Entry 9AT8 (electron microscopy, 3.60 A resolution); this record covers chains E and L of the 4 polymer chains in the assembly.

Chain E:
Name: Fusion glycoprotein F0
From: Measles virus strain Ichinose-B95a
UniProtKB: Q83525 (Q83525_9MONO); residues 1-495 here correspond to UniProt positions 4-498 (UniProt number = residue number + 3)
Sequence (532 residues; numbered 1 to 532; the number before each row is that of its first residue):
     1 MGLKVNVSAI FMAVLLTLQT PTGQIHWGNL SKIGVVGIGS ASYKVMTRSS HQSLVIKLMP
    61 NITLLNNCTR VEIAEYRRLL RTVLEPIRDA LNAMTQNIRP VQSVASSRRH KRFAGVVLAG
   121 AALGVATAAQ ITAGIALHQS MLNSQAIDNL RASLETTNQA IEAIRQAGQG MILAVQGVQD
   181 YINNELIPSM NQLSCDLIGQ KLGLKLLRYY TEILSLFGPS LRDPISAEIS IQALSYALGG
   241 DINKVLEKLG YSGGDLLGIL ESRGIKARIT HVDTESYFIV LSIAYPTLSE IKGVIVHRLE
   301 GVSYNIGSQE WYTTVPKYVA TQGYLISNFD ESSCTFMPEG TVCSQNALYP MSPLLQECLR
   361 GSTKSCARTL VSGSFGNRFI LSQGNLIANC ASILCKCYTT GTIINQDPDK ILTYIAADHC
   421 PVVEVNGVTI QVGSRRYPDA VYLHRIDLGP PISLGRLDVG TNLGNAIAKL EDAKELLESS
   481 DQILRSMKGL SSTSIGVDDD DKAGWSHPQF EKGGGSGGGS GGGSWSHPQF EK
Not modelled in the structure: 1-23, 45-532
Differences from the reference sequence: conflict Gly170 (Glu173 in Q83525), Arg263 (Gly266 in Q83525), Ser362 (Tyr365 in Q83525), Gly455 (Glu458 in Q83525); expression tag (496-532)
Glycans and other covalent adducts: N-acetylglucosamine (NAG) linked to Asn29

Chain L:
Name: mAB 77 heavy chain
From: Homo sapiens
Sequence (479 residues; numbered -18 to 460; the number before each row is that of its first residue; numbers below 1 keep their minus sign (Met-18 is residue -18)):
   -18 MGWSCIILFL VATATGVHSD VQLQESGPGL VKPSQSLSLT CTVSGYSITS DYAWNWIRQF
    42 PGNKLEWMGY ISYTLTTGYN PSLKSRISIT RDSSKNQFFL QLNSVTTEDT ATYYCARSGW
   102 LLPYWYFDVW GAGTTVTVSS ASTKGPSVFP LAPSSKSTSG GTAALGCLVK DYFPEPVTVS
   162 WNSGALTSGV HTFPAVLQSS GLYSLSSVVT VPSSSLGTQT YICNVNHKPS NTKVDKKVEP
   222 KSCDKGLEVL FQGPTHTCPP CPAPELLGGP SVFLFPPKPK DTLMISRTPE VTCVVVDVSH
   282 EDPEVKFNWY VDGVEVHNAK TKPREEQYNS TYRVVSVLTV LHQDWLNGKE YKCKVSNKAL
   342 PAPIEKTISK AKGQPREPQV YTLPPSRDEL TKNQVSLTCL VKGFYPSDIA VEWESNGQPE
   402 NNYKTTPPVL DSDGSFFLYS KLTVDKSRWQ QGNVFSCSVM HEALHNHYTQ KSLSLSPGK
Not modelled in the structure: -18 to 0, 122-460
Disulfides: Cys22-Cys96

How chain E and chain L interact:
Contacting residue pairs - 9 pairs, chain E then chain L:
  Gln24(E) - Thr57(L)  hydrogen bond
  Trp27(E) - Thr55(L)  hydrogen bond
  Trp27(E) - Trp101(L)  hydrophobic
  Gly28(E) - Leu102(L)
  Gly37(E) - Tyr54(L)  hydrogen bond (backbone-side chain)
  Ser40(E) - Thr30(L)
  Ser40(E) - Thr55(L)
  Ser40(E) - Leu56(L)
  Ser42(E) - Leu56(L)
Interface residues without a listed pair, chain E (8 interface residues in all): Ile38, Ala41
Interface residues without a listed pair, chain L (8 interface residues in all): Ser31

Overview:
Chain E and chain L each contribute 8 residues to their interface, with 3 hydrogen bonds. Polar contacts
include Gln24(E)-Thr57(L), Trp27(E)-Thr55(L) and Gly37(E)-Tyr54(L). Covalently linked N-acetylglucosamine: at
Asn29(E).
Here chain E is Fusion glycoprotein F0 (Measles virus strain Ichinose-B95a) and chain L is mAB 77 heavy chain
(Homo sapiens). Entry 9AT8 (Fab 77-stabilized MeV F ectodomain fragment) was determined by electron microscopy
(same publication as 8UT2, 8UTF, 8UUP and 8UUQ).
